PDB entry 9ARL | electron microscopy, 4.00 A resolution | chains A and B of the 3 polymer chains in the assembly

Chain A:
Molecule: Botulinum neurotoxin type A
Source organism: Clostridium botulinum A str. Hall
UniProtKB: P0DPI1 (BXA1_CLOBH); residue numbers follow UniProt; this construct covers 1-1296
Chain sequence (1296 residues; numbered 1 to 1296; the number before each row is that of its first residue):
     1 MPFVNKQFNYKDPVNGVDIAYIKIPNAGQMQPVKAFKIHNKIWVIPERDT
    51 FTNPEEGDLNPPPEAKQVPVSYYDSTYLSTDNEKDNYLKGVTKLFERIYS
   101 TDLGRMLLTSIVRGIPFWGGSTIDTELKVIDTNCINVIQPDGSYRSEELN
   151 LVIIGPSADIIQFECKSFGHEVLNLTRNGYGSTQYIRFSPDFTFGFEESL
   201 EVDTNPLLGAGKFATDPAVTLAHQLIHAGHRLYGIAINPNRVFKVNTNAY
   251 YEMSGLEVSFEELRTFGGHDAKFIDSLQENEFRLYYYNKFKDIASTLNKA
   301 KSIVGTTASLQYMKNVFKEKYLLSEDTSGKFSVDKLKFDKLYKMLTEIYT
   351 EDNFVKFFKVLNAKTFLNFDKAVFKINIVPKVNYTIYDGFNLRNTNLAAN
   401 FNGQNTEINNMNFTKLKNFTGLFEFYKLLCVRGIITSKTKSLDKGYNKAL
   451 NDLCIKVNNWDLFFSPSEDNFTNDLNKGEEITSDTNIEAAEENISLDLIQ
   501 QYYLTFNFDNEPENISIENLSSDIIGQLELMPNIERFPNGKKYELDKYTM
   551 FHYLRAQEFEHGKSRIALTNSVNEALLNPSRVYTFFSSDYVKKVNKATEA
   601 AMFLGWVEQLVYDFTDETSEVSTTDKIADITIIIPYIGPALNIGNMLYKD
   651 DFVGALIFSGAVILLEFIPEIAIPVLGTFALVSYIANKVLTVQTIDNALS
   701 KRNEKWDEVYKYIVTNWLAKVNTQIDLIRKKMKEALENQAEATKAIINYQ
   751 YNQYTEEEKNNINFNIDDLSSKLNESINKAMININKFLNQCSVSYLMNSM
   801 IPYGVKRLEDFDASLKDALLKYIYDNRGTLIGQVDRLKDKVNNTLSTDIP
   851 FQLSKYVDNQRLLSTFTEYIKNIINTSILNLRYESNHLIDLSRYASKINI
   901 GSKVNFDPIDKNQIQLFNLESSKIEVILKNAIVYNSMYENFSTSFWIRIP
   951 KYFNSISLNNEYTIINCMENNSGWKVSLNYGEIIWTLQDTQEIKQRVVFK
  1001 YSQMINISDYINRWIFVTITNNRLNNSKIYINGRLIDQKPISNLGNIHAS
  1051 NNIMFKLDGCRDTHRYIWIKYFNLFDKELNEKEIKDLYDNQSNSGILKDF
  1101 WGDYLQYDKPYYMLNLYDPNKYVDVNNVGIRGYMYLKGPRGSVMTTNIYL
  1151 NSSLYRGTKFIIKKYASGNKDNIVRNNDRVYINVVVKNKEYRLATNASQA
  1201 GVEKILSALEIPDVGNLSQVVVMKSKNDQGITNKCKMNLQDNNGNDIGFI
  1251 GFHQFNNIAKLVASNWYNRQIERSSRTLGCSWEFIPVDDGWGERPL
Disordered / not traced: 434-450, 1228-1230, 1296
Sequence notes: engineered mutation Q224 (Glu in P0DPI1), A363 (Arg in P0DPI1), F366 (Tyr in P0DPI1)
Disulfide bonds: C430-C454
UniProt features mapped onto this chain:
  - motif: S1264 to Y1267 (Host ganglioside-binding motif)
  - binding site (Zn(2+)): H223, H227, E262

Chain B:
Molecule: NtnH
Source organism: Clostridium botulinum A
UniProtKB: B0FNQ9 (B0FNQ9_CLOBO); numbering as in UniProt (aligned over 1-1161)
Chain sequence (1161 residues; each row starts with the number of its first residue):
     1 MKINNNFNIDSLIDNRDVAIVRGRKTDTFFKVFQVAPNIWVAPERYYGES
    51 LNINEDQKSDGGIYDSNFLLTNDEKDEFLQATVKILQRINNNVIGAKLLS
   101 LISTAIPFPYEYKPGDYRQTNYLVSKDNQHYYTANLVIFGPGTNIVENNA
   151 VYYKKEDSENGMGTMSEIWFQPFLTYKYDQFYVDPALELIKCLIKSLYYL
   201 YGIKPSDDLSIPYRLRSEFNSLEYSELDMVDFLISGGTDYKLLNTNPYWF
   251 TDNYFINAPKNFEKYKNDYETKIKNNNDIANSIKLYLEQKFKTNVQDIWE
   301 LNLSYFSTEFEIMMPEIFNNALNHYHRKEYYVIDYFKNYNINGFINGQIK
   351 TILLLSKYNKNIINKPELIVNLINENNSVLMKSNIYGDGLKGTIGNFYAV
   401 YKIPYNIGDEYHINSSDSCLDNVDIKEIDNIPPINDADIYPYRKNCDPFT
   451 PVYNITETKEINTTIPFPVNYLQAQVTNSNDINLSSDFLKVISSKDRSLV
   501 YSFLDNTIDYLDSIKYDGPIDTDKKYYLWLKEIFRNYSFDMTETQEVNTL
   551 CGFNKVVPWLGKALNILNTGNSFIEEFKTLGPISLINKKENITMPKIEID
   601 EIPNSMLNLSFKDLSENLFNIFSKNNSYFEKIYYDFLDQWWTQYYSQYFD
   651 LICMAKRSVLAQESLIKKIIQKKLSYLIGNSNISSDNLALMNLTTTNTLR
   701 DISNESQIAMNNVNNFLNNVAICVFQTNIYPKFISFMEQCINNINKNTRE
   751 FIQKCTNITENEKLQLINQNIFSSLDFDFLNIENLKSLFNSETGLLIKEE
   801 TSPYELVLYAFQEPGNNAIGDASGKNTSIEYSKDIGLVYGINSDALYLNG
   851 SNQSISFSNDFFENGLTNSFSIYFWLRNLGKDTIKSKLIGSKEDNCGWEI
   901 YFQDTGLVFNMIDSNGNEKNIYLSDVSNNSWHYITISVDRLKEQLLIFID
   951 DNLVANESIKEILNIYSSNIISLLSENNPSYIEGLTILNKPTTSQEVLSN
  1001 YFKVLNNSYIRDSSEERLEYNKTYQLYNYVFSENPIYEIKQNNNIYLTIN
  1051 NTNNLNLQVSKFKLLSINPNKQYVQKLDEVIISVLDNMEKYIDISEDNRL
  1101 QLIDNKNNAKKMIISNDIFISNCLTLSYNGKYICLSMKDENHNWMICNND
  1151 MSKYLYLWSFK
Disordered / not traced: 411-416, 1052-1056, 1140-1142
Disulfide bonds: C551-C723

Chain A / chain B interface:
Contacting residue pairs (123):
  L496(A) - Y1154(B)
  D497(A) - Y1029(B)  hydrogen bond
  D497(A) - V1030(B)
  Q500(A) - S1152(B)  hydrogen bond
  Q501(A) - V1030(B)
  Q501(A) - F1031(B)
  L504(A) - F1031(B)  hydrophobic
  L504(A) - I1049(B)  hydrophobic
  L504(A) - L1135(B)  hydrophobic
  L504(A) - S1136(B)
  L504(A) - K1138(B)
  L504(A) - N1143(B)
  T505(A) - F1031(B)
  T505(A) - N1051(B)
  D625(A) - F539(B)
  D625(A) - K942(B)
  K626(A) - N506(B)
  K626(A) - R535(B)
  K626(A) - F539(B)
  I627(A) - K942(B)
  A628(A) - K942(B)  hydrogen bond (backbone-side chain)
  A628(A) - Q944(B)  hydrogen bond (backbone-side chain)
  D629(A) - Q944(B)  hydrogen bond
  D629(A) - N956(B)  hydrogen bond
  K840(A) - T883(B)
  N843(A) - K885(B)
  N843(A) - Q903(B)
  S846(A) - N920(B)
  T847(A) - Q903(B)
  T847(A) - V908(B)
  T847(A) - N920(B)
  D848(A) - N920(B)  hydrogen bond (backbone-backbone)
  D848(A) - I921(B)
  D848(A) - Y922(B)  hydrogen bond (backbone-backbone)
  I849(A) - Y922(B)  hydrophobic
  P850(A) - Y922(B)
  P850(A) - V954(B)
  P850(A) - A955(B)  hydrophobic
  P850(A) - E957(B)
  Q852(A) - L953(B)
  L862(A) - D951(B)
  L863(A) - D951(B)
  F866(A) - F1002(B)  hydrophobic
  F866(A) - F1119(B)  hydrophobic
  T867(A) - F1119(B)
  I870(A) - F1119(B)  hydrophobic
  S955(A) - F619(B)
  I956(A) - Q769(B)
  L958(A) - F622(B)  hydrophobic
  L958(A) - S623(B)
  N959(A) - F622(B)
  N959(A) - N768(B)
  N959(A) - Q769(B)  hydrogen bond (side chain-backbone)
  N959(A) - N770(B)
  N959(A) - I771(B)  hydrogen bond (side chain-backbone)
  E961(A) - L775(B)
  E982(A) - L775(B)
  R996(A) - L775(B)
  V998(A) - L775(B)  hydrophobic
  V998(A) - D778(B)
  K1000(A) - D778(B)
  K1000(A) - F779(B)
  M1004(A) - N246(B)  hydrogen bond (backbone-side chain)
  N1026(A) - L550(B)  hydrogen bond (side chain-backbone)
  R1034(A) - E783(B)
  L1035(A) - I782(B)
  L1035(A) - E783(B)
  I1036(A) - L780(B)
  I1036(A) - N781(B)
  I1036(A) - I782(B)  hydrogen bond (backbone-backbone)
  I1036(A) - E783(B)
  D1037(A) - D778(B)
  D1037(A) - L780(B)
  Q1038(A) - C551(B)  hydrogen bond (side chain-backbone)
  Q1038(A) - Q726(B)
  K1039(A) - D778(B)  salt bridge
  Y1117(A) - E309(B)
  N1120(A) - D417(B)
  N1147(A) - N620(B)  hydrogen bond
  N1147(A) - S623(B)
  Y1165(A) - N1068(B)
  Y1165(A) - N1070(B)
  A1166(A) - N1068(B)
  A1166(A) - N1070(B)
  A1166(A) - K1071(B)
  S1167(A) - N1068(B)  hydrogen bond (backbone-side chain)
  G1168(A) - S1066(B)
  G1168(A) - I1067(B)
  G1168(A) - N1068(B)
  G1168(A) - K1071(B)
  G1168(A) - E1079(B)
  N1169(A) - I1067(B)
  N1169(A) - L1077(B)  hydrogen bond (side chain-backbone)
  N1169(A) - D1078(B)
  R1175(A) - K1076(B)  hydrogen bond (side chain-backbone)
  R1175(A) - L1077(B)  hydrogen bond (side chain-backbone)
  R1175(A) - D1078(B)
  N1176(A) - S1008(B)  hydrogen bond (backbone-side chain)
  N1177(A) - N1007(B)
  N1177(A) - Y1009(B)
  K1226(A) - K1003(B)
  D1241(A) - P814(B)
  N1245(A) - Q812(B)
  N1245(A) - P814(B)
  D1246(A) - F811(B)
  D1246(A) - Q812(B)  hydrogen bond (backbone-backbone)
  D1246(A) - E813(B)
  I1247(A) - P814(B)
  N1257(A) - K97(B)
  N1265(A) - F811(B)
  N1265(A) - E813(B)  hydrogen bond
  R1269(A) - Y809(B)
  R1269(A) - F811(B)
  R1269(A) - A822(B)
  I1271(A) - V807(B)  hydrophobic
  I1271(A) - A822(B)
  E1272(A) - E799(B)
  E1272(A) - S823(B)
  E1272(A) - G824(B)
  S1274(A) - L795(B)
  S1275(A) - E792(B)
  S1275(A) - L795(B)
  R1276(A) - E311(B)
Other interface residues (no listed pair), chain A (77 interface residues in all): F506, M797, T844, N979, I984, S1002, N1025, R1061, E1081, L1150, K1170, A1197
Other interface residues (no listed pair), chain B (93 interface residues in all): E410, N548, F553, K624, E630, Y730, D776, D904, L941, N952, S994, L998, Q1075, L1155

In short:
Chain A and chain B form an interface of 77 and 93 residues respectively, with 22 hydrogen bonds and 1 salt
bridge. Among the polar pairs are K1039(A)-D778(B), D497(A)-Y1029(B) and Q500(A)-S1152(B). From UniProt: 3
Zn2+-binding residues on chain A.
Chain A is Botulinum neurotoxin type A (Clostridium botulinum A str. Hall) and chain B is NtnH (Clostridium
botulinum A); the structure, CryoEM structure of BoNT-NTNH-OrfX2 complex from Clostridium botulinum strain
A1-ST7B, major class, was determined by electron microscopy together with 9ARJ and 9ARK from the same study.
